5M5C - chains D and E of the 5 polymer chains in the assembly; structure by electron microscopy, 4.80 A resolution (low resolution: residue-level contacts below are approximate; hydrogen-bond / salt-bridge calls are withheld).

# Chain D
Molecule: Tubulin alpha chain
From: Bos taurus
Reference sequence: F2Z4C1 (F2Z4C1_BOVIN); residues 2-439 here = UniProt positions 2-439
Sequence (438 residues; row label = number of the first residue in the row):
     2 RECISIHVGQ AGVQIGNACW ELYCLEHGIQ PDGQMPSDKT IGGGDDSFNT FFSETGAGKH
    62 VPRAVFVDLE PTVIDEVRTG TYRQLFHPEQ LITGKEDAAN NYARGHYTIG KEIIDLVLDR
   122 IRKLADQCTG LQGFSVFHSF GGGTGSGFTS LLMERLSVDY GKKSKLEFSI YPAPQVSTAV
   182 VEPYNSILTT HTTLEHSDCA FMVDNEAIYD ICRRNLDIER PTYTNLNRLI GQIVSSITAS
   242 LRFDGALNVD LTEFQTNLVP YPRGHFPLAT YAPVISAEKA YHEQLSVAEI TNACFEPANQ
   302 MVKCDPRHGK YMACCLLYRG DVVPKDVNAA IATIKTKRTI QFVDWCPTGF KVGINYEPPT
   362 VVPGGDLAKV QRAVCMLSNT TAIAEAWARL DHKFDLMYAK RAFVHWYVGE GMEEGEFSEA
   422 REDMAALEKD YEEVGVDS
Unresolved in the structure: 39-48
Construct notes: conflict Ser136 (Leu in F2Z4C1), Gly265 (Ile in F2Z4C1), Glu358 (Gln in F2Z4C1)
Ligand contacts: GTP (guanosine-5'-triphosphate): Gly10, Gln11, Ala12, Gln15, Asp98, Ala99, Asn101, Ser140, Gly143, Gly144, Thr145, Gly146, Ser147, Ile171, Thr179, Glu183, Asn206, Tyr224, Leu227, Asn228

# Chain E
Molecule: Tubulin beta-2B chain
From: Bos taurus
Reference sequence: Q6B856 (TBB2B_BOVIN); the author numbering skips numbers that UniProt does not, so the offset changes along the chain: 2-44 = UniProt 2-44; 47-360 = UniProt 45-358; 369-437 = UniProt 359-427
Sequence (426 residues; each row starts with the number of its first residue; note: 10 numbers in that range are skipped by the numbering (no residue carries them; nothing is unmodelled there)):
     2 REIVHIQAGQ CGNQIGAKFW EVISDEHGID PTGSYHGDSD LQL
    47 ERINVYYNEA AGNKYVPRAI LVDLEPGTMD SVRSGPFGQI FRPDNFVFGQ SGAGNNWAKG
   107 HYTEGAELVD SVLDVVRKES ESCDCLQGFQ LTHSLGGGTG SGMGTLLISK IREEYPDRIM
   167 NTFSVVPSPK VSDTVVEPYN ATLSVHQLVE NTDETYCIDN EALYDICFRT LKLTTPTYGD
   227 LNHLVSATMS GVTTCLRFPG QLNADLRKLA VNMVPFPRLH FFMPGFAPLT SRGSQQYRAL
   287 TVPELTQQMF DAKNMMAACD PRHGRYLTVA AVFRGRMSMK EVDEQMLNVQ NKNSSYFVEW
   347 IPNNVKTAVC DIPP
   369 RGLKMSATFI GNSTAIQELF KRISEQFTAM FRRKAFLHWY TGEGMDEMEF TEAESNMNDL
   429 VSEYQQYQD
Construct notes: conflict Ala57 (Thr55 in Q6B856), Val172 (Met170 in Q6B856), Ala298 (Ser296 in Q6B856), Val318 (Ile316 in Q6B856)
Ligand contacts:
  - GDP (guanosine-5'-diphosphate): Gly10, Gln11, Cys12, Gln15, Ile16, Asn101, Ser140, Gly143, Gly144, Thr145, Gly146, Glu183, Asn206, Tyr224, Leu227, Asn228
  - GTP (guanosine-5'-triphosphate): Gln247, Leu248, Lys254
  - taxol (TA1): Glu22, Val23, Asp26, Glu27, Leu217, Leu219, Asp226, His229, Leu230, Ala233, Ser236, Phe272, Pro274, Leu275, Thr276, Gln281, Arg320, Arg369, Gly370, Leu371
Curated features (UniProtKB/Swiss-Prot):
  - binding site (GTP): Gln11, Glu71, Ser140, Gly144, Thr145, Gly146, Asn206, Asn228
  - binding site (Mg(2+)): Glu71
  - modified residue: Ser40 (Phosphoserine), Lys60 (N6-acetyllysine), Ser174 (Phosphoserine), Thr287 (Phosphothreonine), Thr292 (Phosphothreonine), Arg320 (Omega-N-methylarginine)
  - cross-link (Glycyl lysine isopeptide (Lys-Gly)): Lys60 (interchain with G-Cter in ubiquitin), Lys326 (interchain with G-Cter in ubiquitin)

# Chain D / chain E interface
Contacting residue pairs - 68 pairs, chain D then chain E:
  Gln11(D) - Gly246(E)
  Gln11(D) - Gln247(E)
  Gln11(D) - Asn249(E)
  Gln15(D) - Gln247(E)
  Leu70(D) - Arg2(E)
  Glu71(D) - Arg2(E)
  Pro72(D) - Arg2(E)
  Thr73(D) - Arg48(E)
  Asp76(D) - Glu47(E)
  Asp76(D) - Arg48(E)
  Glu77(D) - Pro245(E)
  Arg79(D) - Glu47(E)
  Lys96(D) - Arg2(E)
  Lys96(D) - Asp130(E)
  Glu97(D) - Arg2(E)
  Glu97(D) - Arg164(E)
  Glu97(D) - Arg253(E)
  Asp98(D) - Arg2(E)
  Asp98(D) - Asp251(E)
  Asp98(D) - Arg253(E)
  Asp98(D) - Lys254(E)
  Ala100(D) - Arg253(E)
  Ala100(D) - Lys254(E)
  Asn101(D) - Lys254(E)
  Arg105(D) - Arg253(E)
  Gln176(D) - Leu333(E)
  Val177(D) - Asp329(E)
  Ser178(D) - Met332(E)
  Ser178(D) - Asn349(E)
  Ser178(D) - Val351(E)
  Thr179(D) - Lys352(E)
  Thr179(D) - Thr353(E)
  Ala180(D) - Asn258(E)
  Ala180(D) - Lys352(E)
  Val181(D) - Asn258(E)
  Val181(D) - Ile347(E)
  Val181(D) - Asn349(E)
  Val182(D) - Asn258(E)
  Tyr210(D) - Met325(E)
  Tyr210(D) - Asp329(E)
  Arg214(D) - Lys326(E)
  Arg214(D) - Glu330(E)
  Glu220(D) - Lys326(E)
  Arg221(D) - Ser324(E)
  Arg221(D) - Glu327(E)
  Pro222(D) - Ser324(E)
  Pro222(D) - Met325(E)
  Pro222(D) - Lys326(E)
  Thr223(D) - Met323(E)
  Tyr224(D) - Gln247(E)
  Tyr224(D) - Leu248(E)
  Tyr224(D) - Met325(E)
  Lys394(D) - Pro348(E)
  Leu397(D) - Trp346(E)
  Met398(D) - Trp346(E)
  Met398(D) - Pro348(E)
  Lys401(D) - Trp346(E)
  Lys401(D) - Tyr435(E)
  Phe404(D) - Val257(E)
  Phe404(D) - Asn258(E)
  Phe404(D) - Val260(E)
  Phe404(D) - Pro261(E)
  His406(D) - Val260(E)
  His406(D) - Pro261(E)
  His406(D) - Pro263(E)
  Trp407(D) - Ala256(E)
  Trp407(D) - Val257(E)
  Trp407(D) - Val260(E)
Also at the interface, not in a pair above, chain D (38 interface residues in all): Asn102, Ala403
Also at the interface, not in a pair above, chain E (38 interface residues in all): Phe262, Glu345

# In short
Chain D and chain E each contribute 38 residues to their interface. GTP is bound between chain D and chain E.
Ligands of chain E: GDP and taxol. From UniProt: 8 GTP-binding residues and Mg2+-binding residue Glu71(E) on
chain E.
Here chain D is Tubulin alpha chain and chain E is Tubulin beta-2B chain, both from Bos taurus. Entry 5M5C
(Mechanism of microtubule minus-end recognition and protection by CAMSAP proteins) was determined by electron
microscopy (same publication as 5LZN, 5M50 and 5M54).
